Entry 2CE9 (X-ray diffraction, 2.12 A resolution); this record covers chains A and B of the 3 polymer chains in the assembly.

Chain A (and B):
Protein: Transducin-like enhancer protein 1
Source organism: Homo sapiens
Notes: fragment: partial sp and whole wd40 domains, residues 443-770; chain B of this document is another copy of the same molecule, construct and numbering; everything in this record applies to it too
UniProtKB: Q04724 (TLE1_HUMAN); residues 443-770 here = UniProt positions 443-770
Chain sequence (337 residues; numbered 434 to 770; the number before each row is that of its first residue):
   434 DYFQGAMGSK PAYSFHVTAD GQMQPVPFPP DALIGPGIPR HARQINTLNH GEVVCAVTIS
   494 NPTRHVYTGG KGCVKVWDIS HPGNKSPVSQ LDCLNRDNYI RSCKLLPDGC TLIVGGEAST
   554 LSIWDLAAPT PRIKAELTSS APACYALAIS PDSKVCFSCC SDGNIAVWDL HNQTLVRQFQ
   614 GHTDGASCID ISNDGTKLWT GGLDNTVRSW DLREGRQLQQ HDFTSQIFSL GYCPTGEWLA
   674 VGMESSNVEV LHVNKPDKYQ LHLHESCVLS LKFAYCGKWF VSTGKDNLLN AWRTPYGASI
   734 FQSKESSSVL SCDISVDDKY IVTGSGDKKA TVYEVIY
UniProt features mapped onto this chain:
  - mutagenesis: V486 (V486S: Abolishes HESX1 binding), Y532 (Y532H: Abolishes HESX1 binding), L702 (L702S: Abolishes HESX1 binding), S715 (S715P: Abolishes HESX1 binding)

Chain A / chain B interface:
Pairs across the interface (60):
  Y435(A) - P444(B)
  Y435(A) - A445(B)  hydrogen bond (backbone-backbone)
  Y435(A) - P458(B)  hydrophobic
  Y435(A) - V459(B)
  Y435(A) - P460(B)
  F436(A) - S442(B)
  F436(A) - K443(B)
  F436(A) - P444(B)
  F436(A) - A445(B)
  Q437(A) - S442(B)
  Q437(A) - K443(B)  hydrogen bond (backbone-backbone)
  Q437(A) - A445(B)
  Q437(A) - Y446(B)  hydrogen bond (side chain-backbone)
  Q437(A) - S447(B)  hydrogen bond (side chain-backbone)
  Q437(A) - P458(B)
  Q437(A) - V459(B)  hydrogen bond (side chain-backbone)
  Q437(A) - F461(B)
  G438(A) - G441(B)
  G438(A) - Y446(B)  hydrogen bond (backbone-side chain)
  G438(A) - F461(B)
  G438(A) - L466(B)
  A439(A) - G441(B)  hydrogen bond (backbone-backbone)
  A439(A) - K443(B)
  A439(A) - Y446(B)
  A439(A) - L466(B)
  A439(A) - S732(B)
  M440(A) - A439(B)
  M440(A) - M440(B)  hydrophobic
  M440(A) - L466(B)
  M440(A) - I467(B)  hydrophobic
  M440(A) - S732(B)  hydrogen bond (backbone-backbone)
  M440(A) - I733(B)
  G441(A) - G438(B)
  G441(A) - A439(B)  hydrogen bond (backbone-backbone)
  S442(A) - Q437(B)
  S442(A) - R473(B)
  S442(A) - H474(B)  hydrogen bond
  K443(A) - F436(B)
  K443(A) - Q437(B)  hydrogen bond (backbone-backbone)
  K443(A) - A439(B)
  P444(A) - Y435(B)
  P444(A) - F436(B)  hydrophobic
  A445(A) - Y435(B)  hydrogen bond (backbone-backbone)
  A445(A) - F436(B)
  A445(A) - Q437(B)
  Y446(A) - Q437(B)  hydrogen bond (backbone-side chain)
  Y446(A) - G438(B)  hydrogen bond (side chain-backbone)
  S447(A) - Q437(B)  hydrogen bond (backbone-side chain)
  P458(A) - Y435(B)  hydrophobic
  V459(A) - Q437(B)  hydrogen bond (backbone-side chain)
  F461(A) - Q437(B)
  F461(A) - G438(B)
  P463(A) - I467(B)
  L466(A) - G438(B)
  L466(A) - M440(B)
  I467(A) - P463(B)  hydrophobic
  H474(A) - S442(B)
  S732(A) - A439(B)
  S732(A) - M440(B)  hydrogen bond (backbone-backbone)
  I733(A) - M440(B)
Also at the interface, not in a pair above, chain A (24 interface residues in all): R473, F734
Also at the interface, not in a pair above, chain B (26 interface residues in all): P462, F734

Summary:
The interface between chain A and chain B involves 24 residues on one side and 26 on the other; the contacts
include 17 hydrogen bonds. Among the polar pairs are Q437(A)-Y446(B), Q437(A)-S447(B) and Q437(A)-V459(B).
Curated annotation (UniProt) lists 4 mutagenesis sites on chain A.
Both chains are Transducin-like enhancer protein 1 (Homo sapiens). Entry 2CE9 (A WRPW peptide bound to the
Groucho-TLE WD40 domain) was determined by X-ray diffraction, deposited together with 2CE8.
